Entry 8JKF (electron microscopy, 2.83 A resolution); this record covers chains L and A of the 12 polymer chains in the assembly.

# Chain L
Name: the light chain of antibody 3G2
Source organism: Homo sapiens
Notes: antibody fragment or engineered binder
Amino-acid sequence (107 residues; each row starts with the number of its first residue):
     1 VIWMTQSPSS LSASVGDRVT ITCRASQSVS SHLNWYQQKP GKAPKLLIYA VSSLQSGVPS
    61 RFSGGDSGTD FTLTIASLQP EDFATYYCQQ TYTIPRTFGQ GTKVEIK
Disordered / not traced: 1
Disulfide bonds: Cys23-Cys88

# Chain A
Name: NS1
Source organism: Zika virus
UniProtKB: A0A7U3RUT3 (A0A7U3RUT3_ZIKV); residues 3-354 here correspond to UniProt positions 797-1148 (UniProt number = residue number + 794)
Amino-acid sequence (358 residues; numbered -3 to 354; the number before each row is that of its first residue; numbers below 1 keep their minus sign (His-3 is residue -3)):
    -3 HHHHHHGCSV DFSKKETRCG TGVFVYNDVE AWRDRYKYHP DSPRRLAAAV KQAWEDGICG
    57 ISSVSRMENI MWRSVEGELN AILEENGVQL TVVVGSVKNP MWRGPQRLPV PVNELPHGWK
   117 AWGKSYFVRA AKTNNSFVVD GDTLKECPLK HRAWNSFLVE DHGFGVFHTS VWLKVREDYS
   177 LECDPAVIGT AVKGKEAVHS DLGYWIESEK NDTWRLKRAH LIEMKTCEWP KSHTLWTDGI
   237 EESDLIIPKS LAGPLSHHNT REGYRTQMKG PWHSEELEIR FEECPGTKVH VEETCGTRGP
   297 SLRSTTASGR VIEEWCCREC TMPPLSFRAK DGCWYGMEIR PRKEPESNLV RSMVTAGS
Disordered / not traced: -3, 353-354
Sequence notes: expression tag (-3 to 2)
Disulfide bonds: Cys4-Cys15, Cys55-Cys143, Cys179-Cys223, Cys280-Cys329, Cys291-Cys312, Cys313-Cys316

# Chain L / chain A interface
Pairs across the interface - 14 pairs, chain L then chain A:
  Ser30(L) - Arg99(A)  hydrogen bond (side chain-backbone)
  Ser30(L) - Leu145(A)
  Ser31(L) - Lys146(A)
  His32(L) - Arg99(A)  hydrogen bond
  His32(L) - Gly100(A)
  His32(L) - Pro101(A)
  Ala50(L) - Gln102(A)
  Ala50(L) - Lys146(A)
  Val51(L) - Lys146(A)
  Ser52(L) - Lys146(A)  hydrogen bond
  Ser53(L) - Gln102(A)  hydrogen bond
  Thr91(L) - Arg99(A)
  Tyr92(L) - Arg99(A)
  Arg96(L) - Leu177(A)
Interface residues without a listed pair, chain L (11 interface residues in all): Ile94
Interface residues without a listed pair, chain A (9 interface residues in all): His147, Glu238
The authors on this interface:
  - epitope / paratope residues, chain A: Arg99(A), Pro101(A), Gln102(A), Lys146(A)

# Overview
Chain L and chain A form an interface of 11 and 9 residues respectively; the contacts include 4 hydrogen
bonds. Polar contacts include Ser30(L)-Arg99(A), His32(L)-Arg99(A) and Ser52(L)-Lys146(A). The paper reports
epitope/paratope residues Arg99(A), Pro101(A) and Gln102(A) among others.
Chain L is the light chain of antibody 3G2 (Homo sapiens) and chain A is NS1 (Zika virus); the structure,
CryoEM structure of sNS1 complexed with Fab 3G2, was determined by electron microscopy (same publication as
8JQM).
